PDB entry 9ONZ | electron microscopy, 2.77 A resolution | chains A and B of the 6 polymer chains in the assembly

Chain A (and B):
Name: Hemagglutinin HA1
Source organism: Influenza A virus
Notes: chain B of this document is another copy of the same molecule, construct and numbering; everything in this record applies to it too
UniProtKB: A0A067Y6L0 (A0A067Y6L0_9INFA); residues -17 to 317 here correspond to UniProt positions 1-335 (UniProt number = residue number + 18)
Chain sequence (335 residues; numbered -17 to 317; the number before each row is that of its first residue; numbers below 1 keep their minus sign (Met-17 is residue -17)):
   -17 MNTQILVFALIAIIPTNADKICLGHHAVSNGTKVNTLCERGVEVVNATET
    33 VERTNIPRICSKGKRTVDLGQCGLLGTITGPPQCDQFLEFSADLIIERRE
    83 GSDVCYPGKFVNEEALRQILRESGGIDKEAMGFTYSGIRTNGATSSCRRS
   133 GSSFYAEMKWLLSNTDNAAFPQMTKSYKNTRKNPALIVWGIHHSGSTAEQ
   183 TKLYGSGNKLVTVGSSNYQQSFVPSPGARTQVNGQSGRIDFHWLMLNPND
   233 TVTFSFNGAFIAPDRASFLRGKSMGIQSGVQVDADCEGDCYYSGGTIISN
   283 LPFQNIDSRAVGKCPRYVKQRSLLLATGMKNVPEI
Disordered / not traced: -17 to -1
Disulfide bonds: Cys42-Cys268, Cys54-Cys66, Cys87-Cys129, Cys272-Cys296
Covalent attachments: N-acetylglucosamine (NAG) linked to Asn28, Asn231
Construct notes: conflict Cys20 (Thr38 in A0A067Y6L0), Ser128 (Ala146 in A0A067Y6L0), Val205 (Ala223 in A0A067Y6L0), Tyr274 (His292 in A0A067Y6L0)
Residues lining bound ligands: A1CC2 ((4R)-N-cyclohexyl-2-(4-fluorophenyl)imidazo[1,2-a]pyrimidin-3-amine): Pro284, Phe285, Arg298

Interface between chain A and chain B:
Pairs across the interface (8; chain A residue first):
  Ser197(A) - Thr212(B)
  Ser197(A) - Arg220(B)  hydrogen bond (backbone-side chain)
  Ser198(A) - Thr212(B)
  Gln201(A) - Arg211(B)
  Gln201(A) - Arg220(B)
  Gln201(A) - Asp222(B)
  Ser203(A) - Ser207(B)
  Thr235(A) - Thr212(B)
Interface residues without a listed pair, chain A (9 interface residues in all): Thr194, Gly196, Asn199, Thr233
Interface residues without a listed pair, chain B (8 interface residues in all): Lys91, Pro208, Ala210

Summary:
9 residues of chain A and 8 residues of chain B are in contact; the contacts include 1 hydrogen bond. The
hydrogen-bonded pair is Ser197(A)-Arg220(B). Bound to chain A: compound A1CC2. N-acetylglucosamine is
covalently linked to Asn28(A) and Asn231(A).
Both chains are Hemagglutinin HA1 (Influenza A virus). Entry 9ONZ (Influenza A Virus Group 2 Hemagglutinin
(H7, Strain SH13) in Complex with the Potent Small-Molecule Entry ...) was determined by electron microscopy,
deposited together with 9OO1.
